Entry 7Z86 (electron microscopy, 3.40 A resolution); this record covers chains B and Y of the 6 polymer chains in the assembly.

Chain B:
Name: Spike glycoprotein, Fibritin
Source organism: Severe acute respiratory syndrome coronavirus 2
UniProtKB: chimeric construct of P0DTC2, P10104: residues 1-1208 from P0DTC2 (SPIKE_SARS2) positions 1-1208 (same numbers); residues 1211-1238 from P10104 positions 458-485 (UniProt number = residue number - 753)
Chain sequence (1260 residues; each row starts with the number of its first residue):
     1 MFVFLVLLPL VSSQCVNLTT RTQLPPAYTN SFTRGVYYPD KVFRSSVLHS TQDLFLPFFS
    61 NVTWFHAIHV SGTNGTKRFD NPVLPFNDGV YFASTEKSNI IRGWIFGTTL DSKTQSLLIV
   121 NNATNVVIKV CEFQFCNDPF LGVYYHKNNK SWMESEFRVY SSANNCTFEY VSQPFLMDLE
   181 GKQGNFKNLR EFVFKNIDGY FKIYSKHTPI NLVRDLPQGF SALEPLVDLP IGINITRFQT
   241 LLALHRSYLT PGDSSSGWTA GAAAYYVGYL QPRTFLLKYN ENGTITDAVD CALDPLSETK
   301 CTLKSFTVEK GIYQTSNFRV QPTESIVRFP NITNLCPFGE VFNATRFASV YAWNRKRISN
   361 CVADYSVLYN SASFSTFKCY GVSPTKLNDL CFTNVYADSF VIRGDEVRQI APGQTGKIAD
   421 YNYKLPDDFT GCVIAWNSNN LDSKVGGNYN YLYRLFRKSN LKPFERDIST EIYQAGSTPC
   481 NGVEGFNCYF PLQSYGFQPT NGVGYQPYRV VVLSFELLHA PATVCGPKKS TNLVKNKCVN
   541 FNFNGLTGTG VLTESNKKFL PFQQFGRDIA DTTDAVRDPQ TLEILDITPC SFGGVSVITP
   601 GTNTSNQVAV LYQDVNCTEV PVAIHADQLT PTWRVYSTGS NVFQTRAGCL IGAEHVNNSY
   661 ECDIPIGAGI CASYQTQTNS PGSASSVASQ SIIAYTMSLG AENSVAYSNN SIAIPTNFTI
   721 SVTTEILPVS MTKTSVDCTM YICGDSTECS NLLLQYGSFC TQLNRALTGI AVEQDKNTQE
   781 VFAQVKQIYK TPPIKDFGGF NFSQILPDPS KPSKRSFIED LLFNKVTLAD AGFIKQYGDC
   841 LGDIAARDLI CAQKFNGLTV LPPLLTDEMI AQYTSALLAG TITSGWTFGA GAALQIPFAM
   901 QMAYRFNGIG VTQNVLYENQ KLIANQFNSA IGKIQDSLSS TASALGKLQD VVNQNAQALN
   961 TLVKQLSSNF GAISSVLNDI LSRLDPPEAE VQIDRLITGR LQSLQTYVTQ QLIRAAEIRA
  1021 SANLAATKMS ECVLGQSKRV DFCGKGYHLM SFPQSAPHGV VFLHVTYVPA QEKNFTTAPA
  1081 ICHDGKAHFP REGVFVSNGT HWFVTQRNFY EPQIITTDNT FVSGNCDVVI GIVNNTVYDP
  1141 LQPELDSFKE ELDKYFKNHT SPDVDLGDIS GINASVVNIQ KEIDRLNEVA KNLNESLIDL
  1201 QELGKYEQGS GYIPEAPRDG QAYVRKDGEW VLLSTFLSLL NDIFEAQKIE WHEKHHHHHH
Disordered / not traced: 1-26, 70-81, 114-115, 144-165, 173-185, 243-262, 621-640, 677-689, 828-854, 1148-1260
Sequence notes: engineered mutation Gly682 (Arg in P0DTC2), Ser683 (Arg in P0DTC2), Ser685 (Arg in P0DTC2), Pro986 (Lys in P0DTC2), Pro987 (Val in P0DTC2); linker (1209-1210); conflict Leu1232 (Phe479 in P10104); expression tag (1239-1260)
Swiss-Prot annotation at these positions:
  - region: Asn280 to Cys301 (Putative superantigen), Arg403 to Asp405 (Integrin-binding motif), Asn448 to Phe456 (Immunodominant HLA epitope recognized by the CD8+), Pro681, Ala684 (Putative superantigen), Ser816 to Tyr837 (Fusion peptide 1), Lys835 to Phe855 (Fusion peptide 2), Asp1163 to Glu1202 (Heptad repeat 2)
  - site: Arg815, Ser816 (Cleavage)
  - glycosylation: Asn17 (N-linked (GlcNAc...) (complex) asparagine), Asn61 (N-linked (GlcNAc...) (hybrid) asparagine), Asn74 (N-linked (GlcNAc...) (complex) asparagine), Asn122 (N-linked (GlcNAc...) (hybrid) asparagine), Asn149 (N-linked (GlcNAc...) (complex) asparagine), Asn165 (N-linked (GlcNAc...) (complex) asparagine), Asn234 (N-linked (GlcNAc...) (high mannose) asparagine), Asn282 (N-linked (GlcNAc...) (complex) asparagine), Thr323 (O-linked (GalNAc) threonine), Ser325 (O-linked (HexNAc...) serine), Asn331 (N-linked (GlcNAc...) (complex) asparagine), Asn343 (N-linked (GlcNAc...) (complex) asparagine), Asn603 (N-linked (GlcNAc...) (hybrid) asparagine), Asn616 (N-linked (GlcNAc...) (complex) asparagine), Asn657 (N-linked (GlcNAc...) (complex) asparagine), Thr676 (O-linked (GlcNAc...) threonine), Thr678 (O-linked (GlcNAc...) threonine), Asn709 (N-linked (GlcNAc...) (high mannose) asparagine), Asn717 (N-linked (GlcNAc...) (hybrid) asparagine), Asn801 (N-linked (GlcNAc...) (hybrid) asparagine) and 6 more in UniProt
Disulfide bonds: Cys131-Cys166, Cys291-Cys301, Cys336-Cys361, Cys379-Cys432, Cys391-Cys525, Cys480-Cys488, Cys538-Cys590, Cys617-Cys649, Cys662-Cys671, Cys738-Cys760, Cys743-Cys749, Cys1032-Cys1043, Cys1082-Cys1126
Covalently attached groups: N-acetylglucosamine (NAG) linked to Asn61, Asn122, Asn282, Asn331, Asn343, Asn603, Asn616, Asn657, Asn709, Asn717, Asn801, Asn1074, Asn1098, Asn1134

Chain Y:
Name: Nanobody H11-H4 Q98R H100E
Source organism: Lama glama
Notes: antibody fragment or engineered binder
Chain sequence (127 residues; row label = number of the first residue in the row):
     1 QVQLVESGGG LMQAGGSLRL SCAVSGRTFS TAAMGWFRQA PGKEREFVAA IRWSGGSAYY
    61 ADSVKGRFTI SRDKAKNTVY LQMNSLKYED TAVYYCARTE YVSYLLSDYA TWPYDYWGQG
   121 TQVTVSS
Disordered / not traced: 1
Disulfide bonds: Cys22-Cys96

Interface between chain B and chain Y:
Residue-residue contacts (31):
  Arg346(B) - Phe29(Y)
  Tyr449(B) - Glu100(Y)
  Tyr449(B) - Tyr101(Y)  hydrophobic
  Tyr449(B) - Trp112(Y)
  Asn450(B) - Phe29(Y)
  Asn450(B) - Ser30(Y)
  Asn450(B) - Glu100(Y)  hydrogen bond
  Leu452(B) - Val102(Y)  hydrophobic
  Leu455(B) - Tyr104(Y)  hydrophobic
  Phe456(B) - Tyr104(Y)  hydrophobic
  Thr470(B) - Ser54(Y)
  Gly482(B) - Ser57(Y)
  Val483(B) - Ser57(Y)
  Glu484(B) - Arg52(Y)  salt bridge
  Glu484(B) - Ser57(Y)  hydrogen bond (backbone-side chain)
  Glu484(B) - Leu106(Y)
  Tyr489(B) - Tyr104(Y)  hydrophobic
  Phe490(B) - Arg52(Y)
  Phe490(B) - Ser54(Y)
  Phe490(B) - Val102(Y)  hydrophobic
  Phe490(B) - Tyr104(Y)  hydrogen bond (backbone-backbone)
  Leu492(B) - Val102(Y)
  Leu492(B) - Ser103(Y)
  Leu492(B) - Tyr104(Y)
  Gln493(B) - Tyr101(Y)
  Gln493(B) - Val102(Y)
  Gln493(B) - Ser103(Y)  hydrogen bond
  Gln493(B) - Tyr104(Y)  hydrogen bond (side chain-backbone)
  Ser494(B) - Glu100(Y)
  Ser494(B) - Tyr101(Y)
  Ser494(B) - Val102(Y)  hydrogen bond (side chain-backbone)

Summary:
Chain B and chain Y form an interface of 15 and 12 residues respectively; the contacts include 6 hydrogen
bonds and 1 salt bridge. Among the polar pairs are Glu484(B)-Arg52(Y), Asn450(B)-Glu100(Y) and
Glu484(B)-Ser57(Y).
Here chain B is Spike glycoprotein, Fibritin (Severe acute respiratory syndrome coronavirus 2) and chain Y is
Nanobody H11-H4 Q98R H100E (Lama glama). Entry 7Z86 (CRYO-EM STRUCTURE OF SARS-COV-2 SPIKE : H11-H4 Q98R H100E
nanobody complex in 1Up2Down conformation) was determined by electron microscopy, deposited together with
7Z1A, 7Z1B, 7Z1C, 7Z1D, 7Z1E, 7Z6V and 4 further entries.
